PDB entry 5O6A | electron microscopy, 3.90 A resolution | chains A and C of the 6 polymer chains in the assembly

[Chain A (and C)]
Molecule: Envelope protein
Source organism: Tick-borne encephalitis virus (strain Hypr)
Notes: EC 3.4.21.91, 3.6.1.15, 3.6.4.13, 2.1.1.56, 2.1.1.57, 2.7.7.48; chain C of this document is another copy of the same molecule, construct and numbering; everything in this record applies to it too
Reference sequence: Q01299 (POLG_TBEVH); residues 1-496 here correspond to UniProt positions 281-776 (UniProt number = residue number + 280)
Sequence (496 residues; each row starts with the number of its first residue):
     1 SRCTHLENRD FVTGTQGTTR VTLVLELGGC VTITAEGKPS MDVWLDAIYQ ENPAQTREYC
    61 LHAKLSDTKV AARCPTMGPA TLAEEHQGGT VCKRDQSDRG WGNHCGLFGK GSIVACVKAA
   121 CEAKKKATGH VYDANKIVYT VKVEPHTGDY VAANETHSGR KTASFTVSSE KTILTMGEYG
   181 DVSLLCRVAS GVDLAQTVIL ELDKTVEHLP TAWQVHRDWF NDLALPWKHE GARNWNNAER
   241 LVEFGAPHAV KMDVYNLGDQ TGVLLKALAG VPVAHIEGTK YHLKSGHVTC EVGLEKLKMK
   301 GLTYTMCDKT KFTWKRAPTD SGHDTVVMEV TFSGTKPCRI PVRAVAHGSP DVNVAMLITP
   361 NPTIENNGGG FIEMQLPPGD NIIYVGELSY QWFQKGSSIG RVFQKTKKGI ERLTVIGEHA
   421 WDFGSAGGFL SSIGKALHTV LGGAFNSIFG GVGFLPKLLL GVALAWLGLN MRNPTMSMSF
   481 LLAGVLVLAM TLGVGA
Disordered / not traced: 493-496
Cystine bridges: Cys3-Cys30, Cys60-Cys121, Cys74-Cys105, Cys92-Cys116, Cys186-Cys290, Cys307-Cys338
Covalently attached groups: N-acetylglucosamine (NAG) linked to Asn154
Curated features (UniProtKB/Swiss-Prot):
  - region: Asp98 to Gly111 (Fusion peptide)
  - site: Ala496 (Cleavage)
  - glycosylation: Asn154 (N-linked (GlcNAc...) asparagine)
What the authors report for this chain:
  - post-translational modification sites: Asn154
  - self-association interface (contacts with another copy of this molecule): Gly100 to Gly109
  - contacts within the chain: His287-His419

[How chain A and chain C interact]
Residue-residue contacts (4; chain A residue first):
  Pro79(A) with His229(C)
  His86(A) with His86(C)
  Gly88(A) with His86(C)
  His229(A) with Pro79(C)
Other interface residues (no listed pair), chain A (6 interface residues in all): Gln87, Asn234
Other interface residues (no listed pair), chain C (4 interface residues in all): Gly88

[Summary]
The interface between chain A and chain C involves 6 residues on one side and 4 on the other. From the paper:
a modification site at Asn154(A); a self-association interface involving Gly100(A).
Both chains are Envelope protein (Tick-borne encephalitis virus (strain Hypr)). Entry 5O6A (The cryo-EM
structure of Tick-borne encephalitis virus mature particle) was determined by electron microscopy, deposited
together with 5O6V.
